PDB entry 9EY9 | X-ray diffraction, 3.10 A resolution | chains S and T of the 28 polymer chains in the assembly

# Chain S
Molecule: Proteasome subunit alpha type-6
Organism: Saccharomyces cerevisiae
Reference sequence: P40302 (PSA6_YEAST); residues 0-233 here correspond to UniProt positions 1-234 (UniProt number = residue number + 1)
Amino-acid sequence (234 residues; each row starts with the number of its first residue; numbering starts at 0):
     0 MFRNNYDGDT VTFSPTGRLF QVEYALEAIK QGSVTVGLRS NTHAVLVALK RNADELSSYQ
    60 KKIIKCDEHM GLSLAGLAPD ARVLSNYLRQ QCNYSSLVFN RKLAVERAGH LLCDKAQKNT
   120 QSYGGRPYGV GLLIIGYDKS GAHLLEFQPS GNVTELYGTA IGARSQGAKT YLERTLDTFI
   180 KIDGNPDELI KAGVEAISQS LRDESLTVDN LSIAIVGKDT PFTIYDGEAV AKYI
Not modelled in the structure: 0-2
Curated features (UniProtKB/Swiss-Prot):
  - modified residue: Ser13 (Phosphoserine)
  - cross-link: Lys190 (Glycyl lysine isopeptide (Lys-Gly) (interchain with G-Cter in ubiquitin))

# Chain T
Molecule: Probable proteasome subunit alpha type-7
Organism: Saccharomyces cerevisiae
Reference sequence: P21242 (PSA7_YEAST); residues -3 to 284 here correspond to UniProt positions 1-288 (UniProt number = residue number + 4)
Amino-acid sequence (288 residues; each row starts with the number of its first residue; numbers below 1 keep their minus sign (Met-3 is residue -3)):
    -3 MTSIGTGYDL SNSVFSPDGR NFQVEYAVKA VENGTTSIGI KCNDGVVFAV EKLITSKLLV
    57 PQKNVKIQVV DRHIGCVYSG LIPDGRHLVN RGREEAASFK KLYKTPIPIP AFADRLGQYV
   117 QAHTLYNSVR PFGVSTIFGG VDKNGAHLYM LEPSGSYWGY KGAATGKGRQ SAKAELEKLV
   177 DHHPEGLSAR EAVKQAAKII YLAHEDNKEK DFELEISWCS LSETNGLHKF VKGDLLQEAI
   237 DFAQKEINGD DDEDEDDSDN VMSSDDENAP VATNANATTD QEGDIHLE
Not modelled in the structure: -3 to 1, 245-284
Curated features (UniProtKB/Swiss-Prot):
  - modified residue: Thr-2 (N-acetylthreonine)

# Interface between chain S and chain T
Contacting residue pairs - 62 pairs, chain S then chain T:
  Asn4(S) - Leu6(T)
  Tyr5(S) - Asp5(T)  hydrogen bond
  Tyr5(S) - Leu6(T)  hydrophobic
  Thr9(S) - Arg126(T)
  Val10(S) - Gln19(T)
  Val10(S) - Asn123(T)
  Val10(S) - Ser124(T)
  Val10(S) - Val125(T)
  Val10(S) - Arg126(T)
  Thr11(S) - Leu6(T)
  Thr11(S) - Gln19(T)
  Phe12(S) - Gln19(T)  hydrogen bond (backbone-side chain)
  Phe12(S) - Tyr22(T)
  Phe12(S) - Ala23(T)  hydrophobic
  Phe12(S) - Arg126(T)
  Phe12(S) - Pro127(T)
  Ser13(S) - Tyr22(T)
  Pro14(S) - Tyr22(T)  hydrophobic
  Pro14(S) - Lys25(T)
  Thr15(S) - Lys25(T)
  Gly16(S) - Tyr22(T)
  Gly16(S) - Lys25(T)
  Gly16(S) - Ala26(T)
  Leu18(S) - Leu77(T)  hydrophobic
  Leu18(S) - Arg126(T)
  His109(S) - Arg82(T)  hydrogen bond
  Cys112(S) - Arg82(T)
  Asp113(S) - Arg82(T)  salt bridge
  Asp113(S) - Asn86(T)
  Gln116(S) - Pro79(T)
  Gln116(S) - Asp80(T)
  Gln116(S) - His83(T)  hydrogen bond
  Thr119(S) - Arg126(T)  hydrogen bond (backbone-side chain)
  Gln120(S) - His119(T)
  Gln120(S) - Val125(T)
  Gln120(S) - Arg126(T)  hydrogen bond (backbone-backbone)
  Gln120(S) - Phe128(T)
  Ser121(S) - Ser124(T)
  Tyr122(S) - Ser124(T)  hydrogen bond (backbone-backbone)
  Ser149(S) - Pro79(T)
  Gly150(S) - Pro79(T)
  Asn151(S) - Ile78(T)
  Asn151(S) - Pro79(T)
  Thr153(S) - Leu55(T)
  Thr153(S) - Asn60(T)
  Glu154(S) - Val56(T)
  Glu154(S) - Lys59(T)
  Glu154(S) - Asn60(T)  hydrogen bond (backbone-side chain)
  Leu155(S) - Leu54(T)
  Leu155(S) - Leu55(T)  hydrophobic
  Leu155(S) - Val56(T)
  Tyr156(S) - Leu54(T)  hydrogen bond (backbone-backbone)
  Tyr156(S) - Leu55(T)
  Tyr156(S) - Val56(T)
  Tyr156(S) - Pro57(T)
  Gly157(S) - Leu54(T)
  Lys168(S) - Leu54(T)
  Leu171(S) - Leu54(T)
  Glu172(S) - Ser52(T)  hydrogen bond
  Glu172(S) - Lys53(T)  hydrogen bond (side chain-backbone)
  Glu172(S) - Leu54(T)
  Leu175(S) - Lys53(T)
Interface residues without a listed pair, chain S (36 interface residues in all): Arg38, Glu105, Lys117, His142, Phe178
Interface residues without a listed pair, chain T (30 interface residues in all): Gly129

# In short
36 residues of chain S face 30 of chain T across their interface; the contacts include 11 hydrogen bonds and 1
salt bridge. Polar contacts include Asp113(S)-Arg82(T), Tyr5(S)-Asp5(T) and Phe12(S)-Gln19(T).
Chain S is Proteasome subunit alpha type-6 and chain T is Probable proteasome subunit alpha type-7, both from
Saccharomyces cerevisiae; the structure, Yeast 20S proteasome in complex with a sybactin derivative (PheSyr),
was determined by X-ray diffraction.
